5TG1 - chain A; structure by X-ray diffraction, 1.40 A resolution.

[Chain A]
Molecule: 3C-like protease
Source organism: Norwalk virus
Notes: EC 3.4.22.66
UniProt: Q83883 (POLG_NVN68); residues 1-181 here correspond to UniProt positions 1101-1281 (UniProt number = residue number + 1100)
Chain sequence (188 residues; row label = number of the first residue in the row; numbers below 1 keep their minus sign (Met-6 is residue -6)):
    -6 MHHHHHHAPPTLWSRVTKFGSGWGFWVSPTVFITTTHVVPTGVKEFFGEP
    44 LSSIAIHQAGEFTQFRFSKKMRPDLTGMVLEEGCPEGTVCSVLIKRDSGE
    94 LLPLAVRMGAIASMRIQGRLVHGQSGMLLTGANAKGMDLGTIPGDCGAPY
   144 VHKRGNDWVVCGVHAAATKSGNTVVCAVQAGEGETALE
Not modelled in the structure: -6 to 3, 123-124, 164, 173-181
Glycans and other covalent adducts: compound V56 linked to Cys139
Sequence notes: initiating methionine (-6); expression tag (-5 to 0)
Residues lining bound ligands: V56 ((4S,7S,17S)-17-(3-chlorophenyl)-7-(hydroxymethyl)-4-(2-methylpropyl)-1-oxa-3,6,11-triazacycloheptadecane-2,5,10-trione): His30, Ile109, Gln110, Arg112, Val114, Gly133, Thr134, Ile135, Pro136, His157, Ala158, Ala159, Ala160, Thr161, Lys162, Thr166, Val168
Swiss-Prot annotation at these positions:
  - active site (For 3CLpro activity): His30, Glu54, Cys139
  - site: Glu181 (Cleavage)
From the paper describing this entry:
  - binding site for V56: Gln110, Pro136, Cys139, Ala158, Ala160
  - catalytic residues: Cys139

[In short]
Compound V56 is covalently linked to Cys139. Curated annotation (UniProt) lists 3 active-site residues. The
paper reports the catalytic residue Cys139; a binding site for V56 at Gln110, Pro136 and Cys139 among others.
Chain A is 3C-like protease (Norwalk virus); the structure, 1.40 A resolution structure of Norovirus 3CL
protease in complex with the a m-chlorophenyl substituted macrocyclic ..., was determined by X-ray
diffraction, deposited together with 5TG2.
